7YF0 - chains A and B of the 22 polymer chains in the assembly; structure by electron microscopy, 3.40 A resolution.

Chain A (and B):
Protein: RNA helicase
Organism: Mammalian orthoreovirus 3
Notes: EC 3.6.4.13; chain B of this document is another copy of the same molecule, construct and numbering; everything in this record applies to it too
UniProtKB: C9E874 (C9E874_9REOV); residues 1-1275 here = UniProt positions 1-1275
Amino-acid sequence (1275 residues; row label = number of the first residue in the row):
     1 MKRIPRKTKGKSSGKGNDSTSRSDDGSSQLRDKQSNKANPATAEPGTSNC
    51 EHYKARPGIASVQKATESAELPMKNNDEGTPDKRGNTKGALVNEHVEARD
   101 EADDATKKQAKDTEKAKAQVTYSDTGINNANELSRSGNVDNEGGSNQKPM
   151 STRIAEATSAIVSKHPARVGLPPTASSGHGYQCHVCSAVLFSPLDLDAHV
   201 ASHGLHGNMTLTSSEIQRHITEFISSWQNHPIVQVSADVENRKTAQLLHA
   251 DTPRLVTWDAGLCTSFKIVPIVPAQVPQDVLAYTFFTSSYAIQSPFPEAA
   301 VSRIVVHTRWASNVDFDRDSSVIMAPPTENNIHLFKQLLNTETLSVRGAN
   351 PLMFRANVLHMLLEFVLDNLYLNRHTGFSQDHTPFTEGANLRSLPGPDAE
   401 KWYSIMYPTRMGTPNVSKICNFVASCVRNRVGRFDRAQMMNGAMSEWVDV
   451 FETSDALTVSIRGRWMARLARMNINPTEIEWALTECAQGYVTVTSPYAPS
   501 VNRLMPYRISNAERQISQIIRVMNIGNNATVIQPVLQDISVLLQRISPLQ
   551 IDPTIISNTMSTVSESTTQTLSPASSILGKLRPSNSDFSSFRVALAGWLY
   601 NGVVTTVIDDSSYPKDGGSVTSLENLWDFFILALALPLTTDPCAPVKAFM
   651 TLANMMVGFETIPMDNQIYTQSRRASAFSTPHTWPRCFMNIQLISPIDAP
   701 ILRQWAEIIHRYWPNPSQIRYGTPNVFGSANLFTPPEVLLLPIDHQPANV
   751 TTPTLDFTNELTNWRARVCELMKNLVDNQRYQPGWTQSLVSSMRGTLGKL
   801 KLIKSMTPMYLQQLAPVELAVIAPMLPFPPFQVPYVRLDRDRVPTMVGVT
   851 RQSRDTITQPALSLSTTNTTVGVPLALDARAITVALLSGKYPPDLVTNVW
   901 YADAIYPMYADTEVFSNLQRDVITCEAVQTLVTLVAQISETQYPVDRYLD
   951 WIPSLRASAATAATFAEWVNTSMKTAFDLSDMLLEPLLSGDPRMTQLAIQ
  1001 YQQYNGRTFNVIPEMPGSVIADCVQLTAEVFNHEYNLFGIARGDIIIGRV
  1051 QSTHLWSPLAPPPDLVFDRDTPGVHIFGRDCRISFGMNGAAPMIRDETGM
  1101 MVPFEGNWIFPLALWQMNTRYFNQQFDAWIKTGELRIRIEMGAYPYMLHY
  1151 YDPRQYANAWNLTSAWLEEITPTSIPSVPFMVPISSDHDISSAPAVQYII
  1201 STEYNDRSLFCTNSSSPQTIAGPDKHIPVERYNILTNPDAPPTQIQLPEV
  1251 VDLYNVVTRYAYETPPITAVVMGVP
Unresolved in the structure: 1-146, 165-168, 178-206 (chain B: 1-179, 206-240)

Chain A / chain B interface:
Pairs across the interface (48):
  Pro172(A) with Asp894(B); Val896(B), hydrophobic
  Pro173(A) with Pro892(B), hydrophobic; Asp894(B); Leu895(B); Trp900(B)
  Thr174(A) with Trp900(B); Asp903(B)
  Ala175(A) with Trp900(B); Asp903(B), hydrogen bond (backbone-side chain)
  Ser176(A) with Asp903(B)
  Ser213(A) with Ser202(B), hydrogen bond
  Ser214(A) with Ser202(B), hydrogen bond (backbone-side chain)
  Thr568(A) with Ser566(B); Thr567(B), hydrogen bond (backbone-side chain); Thr568(B)
  Gln569(A) with Glu565(B); Ser566(B), hydrogen bond
  Thr570(A) with Val563(B); Ser564(B); Glu565(B), hydrogen bond (backbone-backbone)
  Leu571(A) with Thr562(B)
  Asp616(A) with Lys804(B), hydrogen bond (backbone-side chain)
  Gly617(A) with Lys804(B), hydrogen bond (backbone-side chain)
  Gly618(A) with Lys804(B)
  Ser619(A) with Leu802(B)
  Thr621(A) with Thr562(B); Lys799(B), hydrogen bond
  Ser622(A) with Thr562(B); Lys799(B)
  Leu623(A) with Thr562(B)
  Val657(A) with Phe757(B)
  Gly658(A) with Phe757(B)
  Gln667(A) with Asn749(B), hydrogen bond; Val750(B)
  Ile668(A) with Val750(B), hydrophobic
  Thr670(A) with Thr754(B)
  Ser672(A) with Thr754(B), hydrogen bond; Leu755(B)
  Arg673(A) with Thr752(B)
  Pro783(A) with Ser791(B); Arg794(B)
  Gly784(A) with Ser564(B); Ser791(B); Gly795(B)
  Trp785(A) with Ser564(B); Ser791(B)
  Thr786(A) with Ser564(B), hydrogen bond (backbone-side chain)
Other interface residues (no listed pair), chain B (31 interface residues in all): Ala198, Arg545, Ser792, Val899, Ala904

Summary:
The interface between chain A and chain B involves 29 residues on one side and 31 on the other, with 12
hydrogen bonds. Polar pairs include Ala175(A)-Asp903(B), Ser213(A)-Ser202(B) and Ser214(A)-Ser202(B).
Both chains are RNA helicase (Mammalian orthoreovirus 3). Entry 7YF0 (In situ structure of polymerase complex
of mammalian reovirus in the core) was determined by electron microscopy (same publication as 7YED, 7YEV, 7YEZ
and 7YFE).
